3VNV - chains A and T of the 3 polymer chains in the assembly; structure by X-ray diffraction, 2.60 A resolution.

== Chain A ==
Molecule: Elongation factor Ts, Elongation factor Tu, LINKER, Q beta replicase
From: Escherichia coli O157:H7
UniProtKB: chimeric construct of P0A6P3, P0A6N3, Q8LTE0: residues 1-283 from P0A6P3 (EFTS_ECO57) positions 1-283 (same numbers); residues 285-678 from P0A6N3 positions 1-394 (UniProt number = residue number - 284); residues 695-1283 from Q8LTE0 positions 1-589 (UniProt number = residue number - 694)
Amino-acid sequence (1289 residues; each row starts with the number of its first residue):
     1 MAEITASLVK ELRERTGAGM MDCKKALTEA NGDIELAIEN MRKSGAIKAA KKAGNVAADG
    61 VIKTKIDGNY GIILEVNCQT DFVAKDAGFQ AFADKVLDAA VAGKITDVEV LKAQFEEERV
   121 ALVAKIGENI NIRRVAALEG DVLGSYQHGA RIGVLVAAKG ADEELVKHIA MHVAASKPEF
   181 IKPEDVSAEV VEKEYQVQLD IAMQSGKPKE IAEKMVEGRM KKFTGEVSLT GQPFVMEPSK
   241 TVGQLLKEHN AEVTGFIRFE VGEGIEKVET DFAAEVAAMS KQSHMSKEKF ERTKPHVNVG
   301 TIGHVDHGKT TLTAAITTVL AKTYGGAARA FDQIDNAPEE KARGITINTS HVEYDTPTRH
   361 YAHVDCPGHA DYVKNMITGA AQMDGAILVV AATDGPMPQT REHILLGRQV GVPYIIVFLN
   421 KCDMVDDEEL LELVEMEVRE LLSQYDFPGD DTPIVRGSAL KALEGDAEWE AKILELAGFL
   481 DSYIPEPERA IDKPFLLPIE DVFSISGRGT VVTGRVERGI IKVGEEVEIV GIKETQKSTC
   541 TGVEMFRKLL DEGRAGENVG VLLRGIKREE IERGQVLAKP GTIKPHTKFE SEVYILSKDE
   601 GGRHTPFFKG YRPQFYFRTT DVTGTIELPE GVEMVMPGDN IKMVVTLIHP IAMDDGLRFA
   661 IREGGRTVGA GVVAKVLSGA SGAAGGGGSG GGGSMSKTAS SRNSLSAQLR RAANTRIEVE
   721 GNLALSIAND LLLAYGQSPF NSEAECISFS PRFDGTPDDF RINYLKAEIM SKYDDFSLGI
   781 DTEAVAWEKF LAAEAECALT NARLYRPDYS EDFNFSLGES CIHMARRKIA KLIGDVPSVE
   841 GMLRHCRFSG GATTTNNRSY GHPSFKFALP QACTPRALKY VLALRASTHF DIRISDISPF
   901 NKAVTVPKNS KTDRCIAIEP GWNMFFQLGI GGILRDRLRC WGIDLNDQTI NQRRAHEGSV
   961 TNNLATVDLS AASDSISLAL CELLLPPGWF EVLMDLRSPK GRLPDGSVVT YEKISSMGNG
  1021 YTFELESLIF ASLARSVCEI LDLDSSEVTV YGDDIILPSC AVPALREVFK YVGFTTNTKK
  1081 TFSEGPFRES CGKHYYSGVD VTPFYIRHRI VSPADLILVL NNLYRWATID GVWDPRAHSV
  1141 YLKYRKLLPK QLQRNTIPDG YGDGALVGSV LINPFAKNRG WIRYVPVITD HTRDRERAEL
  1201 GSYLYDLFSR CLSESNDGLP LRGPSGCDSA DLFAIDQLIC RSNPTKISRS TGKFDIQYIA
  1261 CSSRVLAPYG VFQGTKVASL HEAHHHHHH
Disordered / not traced: 1, 287-289, 327-347, 681-699, 1217-1233, 1265-1289
Differences from the reference sequence: linker (284); expression tag (1284-1289)
UniProt features mapped onto this chain:
  - region: Thr-80 to Val-83 (Involved in Mg(2+) ion dislocation from EF-Tu)
Metal / ion sites: Ca2+ site 1: Asp-968, Leu-969, Asp-1053 (together with 3'-deoxy-cytidine-5'-triphosphate); Ca2+ site 2: Asp-968, Asp-1053, Asp-1054 (shared with 1 residue of chain G)
Residues lining bound ligands: 3'-deoxy-cytidine-5'-triphosphate (CH1): Lys-908, Arg-914, Asp-968, Leu-969, Ser-970, Ala-971, Ala-972, Ser-973, Met-1017, Thr-1022, Phe-1023, Glu-1026, Asp-1053, Asn-1077

== Chain T ==
Molecule: 8-nt RNA strand
Sequence (8 nucleotides; row label = number of the first residue in the row):
  2101 GGGUAGGG

== Chain A / chain T interface ==
Contacting residue pairs - 28 pairs, chain A then chain T:
  Arg-666(A) with G2107(T), salt bridge to the phosphate
  Arg-847(A) with G2103(T), salt bridge to the phosphate
  Ser-849(A) with G2102(T), phosphate contact
  Gly-850(A) with G2102(T), phosphate contact
  Gly-851(A) with G2101(T), phosphate contact; G2102(T), hydrogen bond to the phosphate
  Ala-852(A) with G2101(T), sugar contact
  Ile-916(A) with G2101(T), base contact
  Ala-917(A) with G2101(T), sugar contact
  Ile-918(A) with G2101(T), sugar contact
  Met-924(A) with G2102(T), sugar contact
  Leu-928(A) with G2102(T), phosphate contact; G2103(T), phosphate contact
  Arg-935(A) with G2103(T), hydrogen bond to the sugar; U2104(T), sugar contact
  Leu-945(A) with U2104(T), sugar contact
  Asn-946(A) with U2104(T), hydrogen bond to the sugar; A2105(T), phosphate contact
  Gln-948(A) with U2104(T), base contact
  Met-1017(A) with G2101(T), base contact
  Gly-1018(A) with G2101(T), hydrogen bond to the sugar; G2102(T), sugar contact
  Asn-1019(A) with G2102(T), sugar contact
  Gly-1020(A) with G2102(T), sugar contact
  Phe-1023(A) with G2102(T), base contact
  Tyr-1051(A) with G2103(T), base contact; U2104(T), hydrogen bond to the sugar
  Gln-1257(A) with G2108(T), hydrogen bond to the phosphate
Other interface residues (no listed pair), chain A (25 interface residues in all): Gly-664, Val-906, Tyr-1161

== Overview ==
The interface between chain A and chain T involves 25 residues on one side and 7 on the other; the contacts
include 6 hydrogen bonds and 2 salt bridges. Among the polar pairs are Arg-935(A)/G2103(T),
Asn-946(A)/U2104(T) and Gly-1018(A)/G2101(T). Bound to chain A: 3'-deoxy-cytidine-5'-triphosphate.
Chain A is Elongation factor Ts, Elongation factor Tu, LINKER, Q beta replicase (Escherichia coli O157:H7) and
chain T is an 8-nt RNA strand; the structure, Complex structure of viral RNA polymerase II, was determined by
X-ray diffraction (same publication as 3VNU and 4FWT).
